Entry 6NNG (X-ray diffraction, 2.40 A resolution); this record covers chains C and D of the 6 polymer chains in the assembly.

== Chain C ==
Protein: Tubulin alpha-1B chain
Organism: Sus scrofa
UniProt: Q2XVP4 (TBA1B_PIG); numbering as in UniProt (aligned over 1-450)
Chain sequence (450 residues; numbered 1 to 450; the number before each row is that of its first residue):
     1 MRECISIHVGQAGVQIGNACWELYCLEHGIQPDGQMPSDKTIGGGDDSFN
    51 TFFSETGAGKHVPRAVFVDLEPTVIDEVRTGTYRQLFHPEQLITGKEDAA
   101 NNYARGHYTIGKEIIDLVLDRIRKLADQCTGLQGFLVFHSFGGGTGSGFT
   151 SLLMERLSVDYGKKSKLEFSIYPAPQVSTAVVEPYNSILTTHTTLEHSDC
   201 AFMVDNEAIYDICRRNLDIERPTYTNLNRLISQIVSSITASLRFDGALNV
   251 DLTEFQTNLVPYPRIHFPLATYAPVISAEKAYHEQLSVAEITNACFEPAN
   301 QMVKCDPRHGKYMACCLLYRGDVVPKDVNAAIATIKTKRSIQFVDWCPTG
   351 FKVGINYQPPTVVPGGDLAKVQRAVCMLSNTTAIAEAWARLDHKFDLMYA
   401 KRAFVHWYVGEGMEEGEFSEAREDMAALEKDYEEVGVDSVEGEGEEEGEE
Not modelled in the structure: 441-450
Curated features (UniProtKB/Swiss-Prot):
  - motif: Met1 to Cys4 (MREC motif)
  - active site: Glu254
  - binding site (GTP): Gly10, Gln11, Ala12, Gln15, Glu71, Ala99, Ser140, Gly143, Gly144, Thr145, Gly146, Thr179, Glu183, Asn206, Tyr224, Asn228, Leu252
  - binding site (Mg(2+)): Glu71
  - modified residue: Lys40 (N6,N6,N6-trimethyllysine), Ser48 (Phosphoserine), Ser232 (Phosphoserine), Tyr282 (3'-nitrotyrosine), Arg339 (Omega-N-methylarginine), Ser439 (Phosphoserine), Glu443 (5-glutamyl polyglutamate), Glu445 (5-glutamyl polyglutamate)
  - cross-link (Glycyl lysine isopeptide (Lys-Gly)): Lys326 (interchain with G-Cter in ubiquitin), Lys370 (interchain with G-Cter in ubiquitin)
Bound ions: Ca2+: Asp39, Thr41, Gly44, Glu55
Ligand contacts: GTP (guanosine-5'-triphosphate): Val9, Gly10, Gln11, Ala12, Gln15, Ile16, Asp69, Asp98, Ala99, Ala100, Asn101, Ser140, Gly142, Gly143, Gly144, Thr145, Gly146, Ile171, Pro173, Val177, Ser178, Thr179, Glu183, Asn206, Tyr224, Leu227, Asn228, Ile231
From the paper describing this entry:
  - binding site for the ligand DJ9: Thr179

== Chain D ==
Protein: Tubulin beta-2B chain
Organism: Sus scrofa
UniProt: A0A287AGU7 (A0A287AGU7_PIG); residue numbers follow UniProt; this construct covers 1-445
Chain sequence (445 residues; row label = number of the first residue in the row):
     1 MREIVHIQAGQCGNQIGAKFWEVISDEHGIDPTGSYHGDSDLQLERINVY
    51 YNEATGNKYVPRAILVDLEPGTMDSVRSGPFGQIFRPDNFVFGQSGAGNN
   101 WAKGHYTEGAELVDSVLDVVRKESESCDCLQGFQLTHSLGGGTGSGMGTL
   151 LISKIREEYPDRIMNTFSVMPSPKVSDTVVEPYNATLSVHQLVENTDETY
   201 CIDNEALYDICFRTLKLTTPTYGDLNHLVSATMSGVTTCLRFPGQLNADL
   251 RKLAVNMVPFPRLHFFMPGFAPLTSRGSQQYRALTVPELTQQMFDSKNMM
   301 AACDPRHGRYLTVAAIFRGRMSMKEVDEQMLNVQNKNSSYFVEWIPNNVK
   351 TAVCDIPPRGLKMSATFIGNSTAIQELFKRISEQFTAMFRRKAFLHWYTG
   401 EGMDEMEFTEAESNMNDLVSEYQQYQDATADEQGEFEEEEGEDEA
Not modelled in the structure: 274-283, 432-445
Ligand contacts: GTP (guanosine-5'-triphosphate): Ala9, Gly10, Gln11, Cys12, Gln15, Ile16, Asp67, Glu69, Gly96, Ala97, Gly98, Asn99, Ser138, Gly140, Gly141, Gly142, Thr143, Gly144, Val169, Pro171, Val175, Ser176, Glu181, Asn204, Leu207, Tyr222, Leu225, Asn226
From the paper describing this entry:
  - binding site for the ligand DJ9: Tyr200, Val236, Cys239, Leu240, Leu246, Asp249, Leu250, Lys252, Leu253, Asn256, Met257, Ala314, Ile316, Asn347, Lys350, Ala352, Ile368

== Chain C / chain D interface ==
Pairs across the interface (55):
  Gln11(C) - Gln245(D)  hydrogen bond
  Lys96(C) - Asp128(D)  salt bridge
  Lys96(C) - Cys129(D)
  Glu97(C) - Arg2(D)  salt bridge
  Glu97(C) - Cys129(D)
  Glu97(C) - Arg162(D)  salt bridge
  Glu97(C) - Arg251(D)  salt bridge
  Asp98(C) - Lys252(D)  salt bridge
  Ala100(C) - Arg251(D)
  Ala100(C) - Lys252(D)
  Ala100(C) - Val255(D)
  Asn101(C) - Lys252(D)
  Arg105(C) - Arg251(D)
  Pro175(C) - Asn347(D)
  Ser178(C) - Lys350(D)  hydrogen bond
  Thr179(C) - Leu246(D)
  Thr179(C) - Asn256(D)  hydrogen bond (backbone-side chain)
  Thr179(C) - Lys350(D)
  Ala180(C) - Asn256(D)
  Ala180(C) - Lys350(D)
  Val181(C) - Asn256(D)  hydrogen bond (backbone-side chain)
  Val181(C) - Ile345(D)  hydrophobic
  Val181(C) - Pro346(D)
  Val181(C) - Asn347(D)
  Tyr210(C) - Asp327(D)
  Glu220(C) - Lys324(D)  salt bridge
  Arg221(C) - Met323(D)
  Arg221(C) - Asp327(D)  salt bridge
  Tyr224(C) - Gln245(D)
  Lys394(C) - Asn347(D)  hydrogen bond
  Leu397(C) - Trp344(D)
  Leu397(C) - Pro346(D)  hydrophobic
  Leu397(C) - Ala430(D)  hydrophobic
  Met398(C) - Trp344(D)  hydrogen bond (backbone-backbone)
  Met398(C) - Pro346(D)
  Lys401(C) - Phe260(D)
  Lys401(C) - Trp344(D)
  Lys401(C) - Ala428(D)
  Lys401(C) - Thr429(D)  hydrogen bond (side chain-backbone)
  Arg402(C) - Phe260(D)
  Ala403(C) - Pro259(D)
  Ala403(C) - Phe260(D)  hydrophobic
  Phe404(C) - Val255(D)
  Phe404(C) - Asn256(D)
  Phe404(C) - Val258(D)
  Phe404(C) - Pro259(D)  hydrogen bond (backbone-backbone)
  Phe404(C) - Thr312(D)
  Phe404(C) - Ile345(D)  hydrophobic
  His406(C) - Val258(D)
  His406(C) - Pro259(D)  hydrogen bond (side chain-backbone)
  His406(C) - Phe260(D)
  His406(C) - Pro261(D)
  Trp407(C) - Ala254(D)
  Trp407(C) - Val255(D)
  Trp407(C) - Val258(D)  hydrogen bond (side chain-backbone)
Other interface residues (no listed pair), chain C (26 interface residues in all): Val182
Other interface residues (no listed pair), chain D (31 interface residues in all): Leu130, Asp249, Glu343, Asn348

== Overview ==
26 residues of chain C and 31 residues of chain D are in contact; the contacts include 10 hydrogen bonds and 7
salt bridges. Among the polar pairs are Lys96(C)-Asp128(D), Glu97(C)-Arg2(D) and Glu97(C)-Arg162(D). Chain C
binds GTP. From the paper: a binding site for the ligand DJ9 at Thr179(C) and Tyr200(D) among others.
Chain C is Tubulin alpha-1B chain and chain D is Tubulin beta-2B chain, both from Sus scrofa; the structure,
Tubulin-RB3_SLD-TTL in complex with compound DJ95, was determined by X-ray diffraction.
